PDB entry 1DO2 | X-ray diffraction, 4.00 A resolution | chains A and B

[Chain A (and B)]
Name: Protein (heat shock locus U)
From: Escherichia coli
Notes: chain B of this document is another copy of the same molecule, construct and numbering; everything in this record applies to it too
UniProtKB: P0A6H5 (HSLU_ECOLI); residues 2-443 here = UniProt positions 2-443
Sequence (442 residues; each row starts with the number of its first residue):
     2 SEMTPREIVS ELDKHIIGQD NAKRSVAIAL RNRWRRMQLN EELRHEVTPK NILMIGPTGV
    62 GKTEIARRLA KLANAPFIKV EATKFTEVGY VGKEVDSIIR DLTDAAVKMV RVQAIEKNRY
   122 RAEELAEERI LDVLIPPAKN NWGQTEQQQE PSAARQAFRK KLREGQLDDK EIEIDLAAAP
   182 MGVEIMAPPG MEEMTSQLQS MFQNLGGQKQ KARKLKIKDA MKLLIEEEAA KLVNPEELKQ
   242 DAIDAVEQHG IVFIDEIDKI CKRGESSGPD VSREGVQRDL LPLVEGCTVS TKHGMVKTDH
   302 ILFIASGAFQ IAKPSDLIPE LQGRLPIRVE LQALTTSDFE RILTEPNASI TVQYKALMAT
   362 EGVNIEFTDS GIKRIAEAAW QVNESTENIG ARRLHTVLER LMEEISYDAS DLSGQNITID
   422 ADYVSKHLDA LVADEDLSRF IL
Not modelled in the structure: 175-209
Ligand contacts: AMP-PNP (ANP; phosphoaminophosphonic acid-adenylate ester): His-16, Ile-17, Ile-18, Pro-58, Thr-59, Gly-60, Val-61, Gly-62, Lys-63, Thr-64, Glu-65, Leu-335, Ile-343, Ala-392, Arg-393, His-396

[Interface between chain A and chain B]
Pairs across the interface - 60 pairs, chain A then chain B:
  Arg-69(A) / Glu-47(B)  salt bridge
  Lys-80(A) / Glu-286(B)
  Glu-82(A) / Arg-279(B)
  Glu-82(A) / Leu-282(B)
  Thr-84(A) / Arg-279(B)  hydrogen bond
  Lys-85(A) / Asp-280(B)
  Glu-88(A) / Val-272(B)
  Val-89(A) / Val-89(B)  hydrophobic
  Tyr-91(A) / Val-92(B)  hydrogen bond (side chain-backbone)
  Asp-105(A) / Met-296(B)
  Lys-109(A) / Thr-289(B)
  Lys-109(A) / Met-296(B)
  Lys-109(A) / Val-297(B)
  Lys-109(A) / Lys-298(B)
  Arg-112(A) / Met-296(B)
  Arg-214(A) / Asn-119(B)
  Arg-214(A) / Leu-233(B)
  Lys-215(A) / Arg-122(B)
  Lys-217(A) / Lys-118(B)
  Glu-257(A) / Arg-279(B)  salt bridge
  Ala-349(A) / Leu-44(B)  hydrophobic
  Gln-354(A) / Glu-47(B)
  Gln-354(A) / Val-48(B)
  Leu-358(A) / Asn-33(B)
  Leu-358(A) / Arg-36(B)
  Leu-358(A) / Arg-37(B)
  Met-359(A) / Arg-36(B)
  Thr-361(A) / Trp-35(B)
  Thr-361(A) / Arg-36(B)
  Thr-361(A) / Gln-39(B)
  Thr-361(A) / Leu-40(B)
  Glu-362(A) / Arg-32(B)  salt bridge
  Glu-362(A) / Trp-35(B)
  Glu-362(A) / Arg-36(B)  salt bridge
  Glu-388(A) / Ser-316(B)
  Ile-390(A) / Pro-320(B)  hydrophobic
  Arg-393(A) / Glu-286(B)  salt bridge
  Arg-393(A) / Glu-321(B)
  Arg-394(A) / Gln-323(B)
  Arg-401(A) / Arg-329(B)
  Ser-407(A) / Arg-36(B)  hydrogen bond (backbone-side chain)
  Tyr-408(A) / Pro-6(B)  hydrophobic
  Tyr-408(A) / Arg-7(B)
  Tyr-408(A) / Val-10(B)
  Tyr-408(A) / Arg-25(B)
  Tyr-408(A) / Ile-29(B)  hydrophobic
  Ala-410(A) / Arg-36(B)
  Ser-411(A) / Thr-5(B)
  Ser-411(A) / Pro-6(B)
  Asp-412(A) / Arg-7(B)  salt bridge
  Arg-440(A) / Pro-315(B)
  Arg-440(A) / Ser-316(B)  hydrogen bond (backbone-backbone)
  Phe-441(A) / Ile-56(B)
  Phe-441(A) / Phe-310(B)  hydrophobic
  Phe-441(A) / Lys-314(B)
  Phe-441(A) / Pro-315(B)
  Phe-441(A) / Arg-329(B)  hydrogen bond (backbone-side chain)
  Ile-442(A) / Arg-329(B)
  Leu-443(A) / Gln-323(B)
  Leu-443(A) / Arg-329(B)  hydrogen bond (backbone-side chain)
Interface residues without a listed pair, chain A (43 interface residues in all): Thr-59, Ala-106, Val-108, Glu-117, Lys-260, Ala-357, Glu-400, Leu-438
Interface residues without a listed pair, chain B (48 interface residues in all): Glu-42, Lys-51, Tyr-91, Gly-93, Lys-232, Asn-235, Glu-248, Glu-331

[Overview]
43 residues of chain A face 48 of chain B across their interface, with 6 hydrogen bonds and 6 salt bridges.
Polar pairs include Arg-69(A)/Glu-47(B), Glu-257(A)/Arg-279(B) and Glu-362(A)/Arg-32(B). Chain A binds
AMP-PNP.
Chain A and chain B are both Protein (heat shock locus U) (Escherichia coli); the structure, Trigonal crystal
form of heat shock locus U (hslu) from escherichia coli, was determined by X-ray diffraction (same publication
as 1DO0).
